PDB entry 6H39 | X-ray diffraction, 2.50 A resolution | chains O and U of the 28 polymer chains in the assembly

[Chain O]
Name: Proteasome subunit alpha type-2
From: Saccharomyces cerevisiae (strain ATCC 204508 / S288c)
Notes: EC 3.4.25.1
Reference sequence: P23639 (PSA2_YEAST); numbering as in UniProt (aligned over 1-250)
Amino-acid sequence (250 residues; each row starts with the number of its first residue):
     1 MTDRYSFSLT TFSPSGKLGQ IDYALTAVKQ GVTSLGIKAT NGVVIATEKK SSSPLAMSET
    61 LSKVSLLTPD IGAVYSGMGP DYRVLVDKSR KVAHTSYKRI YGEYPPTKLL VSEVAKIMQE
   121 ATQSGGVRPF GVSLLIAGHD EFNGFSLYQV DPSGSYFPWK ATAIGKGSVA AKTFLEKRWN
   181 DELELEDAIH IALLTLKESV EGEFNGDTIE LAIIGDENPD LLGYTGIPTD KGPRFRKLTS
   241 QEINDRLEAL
UniProt features mapped onto this chain:
  - cross-link: Lys108 (Glycyl lysine isopeptide (Lys-Gly) (interchain with G-Cter in ubiquitin))

[Chain U]
Name: Proteasome subunit alpha type-1
From: Saccharomyces cerevisiae (strain ATCC 204508 / S288c)
Notes: EC 3.4.25.1
Reference sequence: P21243 (PSA1_YEAST); residues -8 to 243 here correspond to UniProt positions 1-252 (UniProt number = residue number + 9)
Amino-acid sequence (252 residues; row label = number of the first residue in the row; numbers below 1 keep their minus sign (Met-8 is residue -8)):
    -8 MSGAAAASAA GYDRHITIFS PEGRLYQVEY AFKATNQTNI NSLAVRGKDC TVVISQKKVP
    52 DKLLDPTTVS YIFCISRTIG MVVNGPIPDA RNAALRAKAE AAEFRYKYGY DMPCDVLAKR
   112 MANLSQIYTQ RAYMRPLGVI LTFVSVDEEL GPSIYKTDPA GYYVGYKATA TGPKQQEITT
   172 NLENHFKKSK IDHINEESWE KVVEFAITHM IDALGTEFSK NDLEVGVATK DKFFTLSAEN
   232 IEERLVAIAE QD
Unresolved in the structure: -8 to 1, 243

[How chain O and chain U interact]
Pairs across the interface (66; chain O residue first):
  Asp3(O) with Tyr124(U)
  Tyr5(O) with Ile7(U); Ala123(U), hydrophobic; Tyr124(U), hydrophobic
  Leu9(O) with Ile9(U), hydrophobic; Ala123(U), hydrophobic
  Gln20(O) with Ile9(U); Phe10(U), hydrogen bond (side chain-backbone)
  Tyr23(O) with Phe10(U), hydrophobic; Ser11(U); Pro12(U), hydrophobic; Gly14(U)
  Ala24(O) with Phe10(U), hydrophobic
  Thr26(O) with Pro12(U); Glu13(U)
  Ala27(O) with Gly14(U)
  Ser52(O) with Tyr153(U), hydrogen bond
  Ser53(O) with Thr170(U)
  Pro54(O) with Lys158(U); Glu174(U)
  Leu55(O) with Tyr157(U); Lys158(U), hydrogen bond (backbone-backbone); Ala159(U); Thr170(U); Phe177(U), hydrophobic
  Ala56(O) with Val155(U), hydrophobic; Gly156(U); Tyr157(U), hydrophobic
  Met57(O) with Arg37(U); Val155(U); Gly156(U), hydrogen bond (backbone-backbone); Tyr157(U); Lys158(U)
  Thr60(O) with Tyr146(U); Val155(U); Gly156(U), hydrogen bond (side chain-backbone)
  Leu61(O) with Tyr153(U), hydrophobic; Tyr154(U); Val155(U), hydrophobic
  Met78(O) with Phe10(U), hydrophobic; Leu16(U), hydrophobic
  Pro80(O) with Gln117(U); Ala151(U); Gly152(U); Tyr153(U)
  Asp81(O) with Gln117(U)
  Arg83(O) with Ala113(U), hydrogen bond (side chain-backbone); Asn114(U); Gly152(U), hydrogen bond (side chain-backbone); Tyr154(U)
  Val84(O) with Asn114(U); Gln117(U)
  Asp87(O) with Lys110(U), salt bridge; Asn114(U)
  Gly126(O) with Arg122(U); Ala123(U), hydrogen bond (backbone-backbone)
  Val127(O) with Gln121(U); Arg122(U)
  Arg128(O) with Thr8(U); Phe10(U); Leu16(U); Thr120(U), hydrogen bond (side chain-backbone); Gln121(U), hydrogen bond (backbone-backbone)
  Pro129(O) with Phe10(U)
  Phe130(O) with Gln121(U)
  Gly131(O) with Phe10(U)
Interface residues without a listed pair, chain O (30 interface residues in all): Thr2, Ala121
Interface residues without a listed pair, chain U (34 interface residues in all): Thr160, Leu173

[Summary]
30 residues of chain O and 34 residues of chain U are in contact; the contacts include 10 hydrogen bonds and 1
salt bridge. Among the polar pairs are Asp87(O)-Lys110(U), Gln20(O)-Phe10(U) and Ser52(O)-Tyr153(U).
Here chain O is Proteasome subunit alpha type-2 and chain U is Proteasome subunit alpha type-1, both from
Saccharomyces cerevisiae (strain ATCC 204508 / S288c). Entry 6H39 (Yeast 20S proteasome in complex with the
peptidic non-covalent binding inhibitor RTS-V5) was determined by X-ray diffraction together with 6CW8 from
the same study.
